Entry 6AW2 (X-ray diffraction, 2.68 A resolution); this record covers chains A and B.

[Chain A]
Molecule: Carcinoembryonic antigen-related cell adhesion molecule 1
Source organism: Homo sapiens
Reference sequence: P13688 (CEAM1_HUMAN); residues 0-107 here correspond to UniProt positions 34-141 (UniProt number = residue number + 34)
Sequence (109 residues; each row starts with the number of its first residue; numbers below 1 keep their minus sign (Met-1 is residue -1)):
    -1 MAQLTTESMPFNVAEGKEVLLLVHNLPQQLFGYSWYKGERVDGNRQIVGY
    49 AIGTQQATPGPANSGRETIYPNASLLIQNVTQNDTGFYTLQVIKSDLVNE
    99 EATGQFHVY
Disordered / not traced: -1 to 0
Differences from the reference sequence: initiating methionine (-1)
UniProt features mapped onto this chain:
  - modified residue: Gln1 (Pyrrolidone carboxylic acid)
  - glycosylation (N-linked (GlcNAc...) asparagine): Asn70, Asn77, Asn81
Reported in the primary citation:
  - post-translational modification sites: Asn70, Asn77, Asn81 (proposed by the authors, not directly observed)

[Chain B]
Molecule: HopQ
Source organism: Helicobacter pylori
Reference sequence: H6A3H4 (H6A3H4_HELPX); residues 18-442 here correspond to UniProt positions 38-462 (UniProt number = residue number + 20)
Sequence (439 residues; row label = number of the first residue in the row):
     4 MGSSHHHHHHSQDPVQKVKNADKVQKLSDTYEQLSRLLTNDNGTNSKTSA
    54 QAINQAVNNLNERAKTLAGGTTNSPAYQATLLALRSVLGLWNSMGYAVIC
   104 GGYTKSPGENNQKNFHYTDENGNGTTINCGGSTNSNGTHSSNGTNTLKAD
   154 KNVSLSIEQYEKIHESYQILSKALKQAGLAPLNSKGEKLEAHVTTSKYQQ
   204 DSQTKTTTSVIDTTNDAQNLLTQAQTIVNTLKDYCPMLIAKSSSGSGGGA
   254 ATNTPSWQTAGGGKNSCETFGAEFSAASDMINNAQKIVQETQQLSANQPK
   304 NITQPHNLNLNTPSSLTALAQKMLKNAQSQAEILKLANQVESDFNKLSSG
   354 HLKDYIGKCDMSAISSTNMTMQSQKNNWGNGCAGVEETLTSLKTSAADFN
   404 NQTPQINQAQNLANTLIQELGNNPFRNMGMIASSTTNNG
Disordered / not traced: 4-51, 123-125, 245-255, 263, 420-442
Cystine bridges: Cys103-Cys132, Cys238-Cys270, Cys362-Cys385
Differences from the reference sequence: initiating methionine (4); expression tag (5-17)

[Chain A / chain B interface]
Pairs across the interface (49):
  Phe29(A) - Ile102(B)  hydrophobic
  Phe29(A) - Leu150(B)  hydrophobic
  Phe29(A) - Val156(B)
  Phe29(A) - Ser157(B)
  Phe29(A) - Met240(B)  hydrophobic
  Gly30(A) - Leu150(B)
  Tyr31(A) - Leu150(B)
  Ser32(A) - Thr149(B)
  Tyr34(A) - Thr149(B)
  Val39(A) - Asn145(B)  hydrogen bond (backbone-side chain)
  Gly41(A) - Pro110(B)
  Gly41(A) - Gly111(B)
  Asn42(A) - Gly111(B)
  Gln44(A) - Pro110(B)
  Gln44(A) - Thr149(B)  hydrogen bond (side chain-backbone)
  Gly47(A) - Leu150(B)
  Tyr48(A) - Leu150(B)
  Ala49(A) - Val156(B)  hydrophobic
  Gly51(A) - Asn155(B)
  Thr52(A) - Lys154(B)
  Thr52(A) - Asn155(B)
  Thr52(A) - Val156(B)
  Thr56(A) - Tyr106(B)
  Thr56(A) - Lys151(B)
  Pro59(A) - Pro110(B)
  Gln89(A) - Asn145(B)  hydrogen bond (side chain-backbone)
  Gln89(A) - Thr149(B)
  Ile91(A) - Gly146(B)
  Ile91(A) - Thr149(B)
  Ser93(A) - Ile242(B)
  Ser93(A) - Ala243(B)  hydrogen bond (backbone-backbone)
  Asp94(A) - Ile242(B)
  Asp94(A) - Ala243(B)
  Asp94(A) - Thr370(B)  hydrogen bond (backbone-side chain)
  Leu95(A) - Ile102(B)  hydrophobic
  Leu95(A) - Ser135(B)  hydrogen bond (backbone-side chain)
  Leu95(A) - Thr136(B)  hydrogen bond (backbone-backbone)
  Leu95(A) - Thr147(B)
  Leu95(A) - Ile242(B)  hydrophobic
  Leu95(A) - Thr370(B)
  Val96(A) - Thr136(B)
  Val96(A) - Asn137(B)
  Val96(A) - Thr370(B)
  Asn97(A) - Ser135(B)  hydrogen bond
  Asn97(A) - Thr136(B)  hydrogen bond (backbone-backbone)
  Asn97(A) - Asn137(B)  hydrogen bond
  Asn97(A) - Ser138(B)  hydrogen bond (backbone-side chain)
  Asn97(A) - Ser143(B)
  Glu98(A) - Ser138(B)
Interface residues without a listed pair, chain A (25 interface residues in all): Pro57
Interface residues without a listed pair, chain B (27 interface residues in all): Gly134, Asp153, Leu241, Gly265
Interface features reported in the paper:
  - specific contacts: Gly41(A)-Pro110(B), Asn42(A)-Gly111(B), Thr56(A)-Tyr106(B), Pro59(A)-Pro110(B), Ser93(A)-Ala243(B) (backbone contact), Asp94(A)-Thr370(B) (backbone contact), Ile102(B)-Phe29(A) (hydrophobic contact), Gly111(B)-Gly41(A) (hydrophobic contact)
  - interface residues, chain A: Phe29(A), Val39(A), Gln44(A), Gln89(A), Ile91(A), Leu95(A), Val96(A)
  - interface residues, chain B: Gly134(B), Ser135(B), Met240(B), Asp363(B)

[In short]
Chain A and chain B form an interface of 25 and 27 residues respectively, with 11 hydrogen bonds. Polar
contacts include Val39(A)-Asn145(B), Gln44(A)-Thr149(B) and Gln89(A)-Asn145(B). The paper describes contacts
between Gly41(A) and Pro110(B), Asn42(A) and Gly111(B) and Thr56(A) and Tyr106(B) among others; backbone
contacts between Ser93(A) and Ala243(B) and Asp94(A) and Thr370(B); hydrophobic contacts between Ile102(B) and
Phe29(A) and Gly111(B) and Gly41(A). From the paper: interface residues Phe29(A), Val39(A) and Gly134(B) among
others; modification sites Asn70(A), Asn77(A) and Asn81(A).
Here chain A is Carcinoembryonic antigen-related cell adhesion molecule 1 (Homo sapiens) and chain B is HopQ
(Helicobacter pylori). Entry 6AW2 (Crystal structure of the HopQ-CEACAM1 complex) was determined by X-ray
diffraction, deposited together with 6AVZ, 6AW0, 6AW1 and 6AW3.
